Entry 2YGN (X-ray diffraction, 1.85 A resolution); this record covers chain A.

Chain A:
Molecule: Wnt inhibitory factor 1
Source organism: Homo sapiens
Notes: fragment: wif domain, residues 35-178
UniProt: Q9Y5W5 (WIF1_HUMAN); residues 35-178 here = UniProt positions 35-178
Sequence (156 residues; numbered 32 to 187; the number before each row is that of its first residue):
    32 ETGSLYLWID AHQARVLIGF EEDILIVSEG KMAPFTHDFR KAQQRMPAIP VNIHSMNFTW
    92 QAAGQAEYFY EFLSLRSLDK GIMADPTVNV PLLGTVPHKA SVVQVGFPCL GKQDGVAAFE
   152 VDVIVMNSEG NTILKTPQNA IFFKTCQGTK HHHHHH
Unresolved in the structure: 32, 179-187
Construct notes: expression tag (32-34, 179-187); variant K166 (Gln in Q9Y5W5)
Modified / non-standard residues: K62, K72, K111, K130, K143, K166 (n-dimethyl-lysine; MLY)
Disulfide bonds: C140-C177
Covalently attached groups: N-acetylglucosamine (NAG) linked to N88
Small-molecule neighbours: 1,2-diacyl-sn-glycero-3-phoshocholine (PCF): L36, Y37, L38, I40, L48, I49, I55, I57, V58, M63, F66, F70, R76, M77, P78, I80, M87, F89, W91, F103, V134, F138, F150, V152, V154, V156, L165, K166, T167, P168, F173
What the authors report for this chain:
  - binding site for 1,2-diacyl-sn-glycero-3-phoshocholine: I49, F66, R76
  - mutagenesis - F51N/E53S, M77W, F174N: decreased signaling in response to Wnt3a
  - mutagenesis - M77W: decreased binding to Wnt3a
  - mutagenesis - F100N/E102S, L124N, M157N: unchanged signaling

In short:
Chain A binds 1,2-diacyl-sn-glycero-3-phoshocholine. N-acetylglucosamine is covalently linked to N88. From the
paper: a binding site for 1,2-diacyl-sn-glycero-3-phoshocholine at I49, F66 and R76; F51N/E53S, M77W and F174N
reduce signaling in response to Wnt3a; 6 substitutions were tested in all.
Chain A is Wnt inhibitory factor 1 (Homo sapiens); the structure, WIF domain of human Wnt inhibitory factor 1
in complex with 1,2- dipalmitoylphosphatidylcholine, was determined by X-ray diffraction together with 2YGO
and 2YGQ from the same study.
